Entry 8JHO (electron microscopy, 7.60 A resolution (low resolution: residue-level contacts below are approximate; hydrogen-bond / salt-bridge calls are withheld)); this record covers chains A and J of the 24 polymer chains in the assembly.

[Chain A]
Protein: Histone H3
Source organism: Xenopus laevis
UniProtKB: A0A310TTQ1 (A0A310TTQ1_XENLA); residues 1-135 here correspond to UniProt positions 2-136 (UniProt number = residue number + 1)
Amino-acid sequence (135 residues; numbered 1 to 135; the number before each row is that of its first residue):
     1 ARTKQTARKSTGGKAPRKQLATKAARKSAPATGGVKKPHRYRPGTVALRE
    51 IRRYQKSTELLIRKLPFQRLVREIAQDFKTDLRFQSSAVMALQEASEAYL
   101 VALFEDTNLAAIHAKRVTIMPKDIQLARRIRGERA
Unresolved in the structure: 1-32, 135
Modified residues: Lys-36 (2-{[(2R)-2-amino-2-carboxyethyl]sulfanyl}-N,N,N-trimethylethanaminium; ML3)
Differences from the reference sequence: engineered mutation Ala-110 (Cys111 in A0A310TTQ1)

[Chain J]
Molecule: Di-nucleosome template reverse
Sequence (350 nucleotides; each row starts with the number of its first residue):
     1 ATCGCTGTTCAATACATGCACAGGATGTATATATCTGACACGTGCCTGGA
    51 GACTAGGGAGTAATCCCCTTGGCGGTTAAAACGCGGGGGACAGCGCGTAC
   101 GTGCGTTTAAGCGGTGCTAGAGCTGTCTACGACCAATTGAGCGGCCTCGG
   151 CACCGGGATTCTCCAGTCTAGAACTGGCAGTACTTTCAATACATGCACAG
   201 GATGTATATATCTGACACGTGCCTGGAGACTAGGGAGTAATCCCCTTGGC
   251 GGTTAAAACGCGGGGGACAGCGCGTACGTGCGTTTAAGCGGTGCTAGAGC
   301 TGTCTACGACCAATTGAGCGGCCTCGGCACCGGGATTCTCGATATCGAAT
Unresolved in the structure: 1-10

[How chain A and chain J interact]
Contacting residue pairs (25):
  Lys-37(A) / DC164(J)
  Arg-40(A) / DG85(J)
  Arg-40(A) / DC163(J)
  Tyr-41(A) / DT162(J)
  Tyr-41(A) / DC163(J)
  Arg-42(A) / DG88(J)
  Arg-42(A) / DC163(J)
  Arg-42(A) / DC164(J)
  Thr-45(A) / DT162(J)
  Thr-45(A) / DC163(J)
  Arg-63(A) / DA79(J)
  Arg-63(A) / DA80(J)
  Arg-72(A) / DT70(J)
  Arg-83(A) / DT69(J)
  Arg-83(A) / DT70(J)
  Phe-84(A) / DT69(J)
  Phe-84(A) / DT70(J)
  Gln-85(A) / DT69(J)
  Ser-86(A) / DT69(J)
  Arg-116(A) / DA90(J)
  Arg-116(A) / DC91(J)
  Val-117(A) / DG89(J)
  Val-117(A) / DA90(J)
  Thr-118(A) / DG89(J)
  Thr-118(A) / DA90(J)
Also at the interface, not in a pair above, chain A (18 interface residues in all): His-39, Pro-43, Arg-49, Lys-115
Also at the interface, not in a pair above, chain J (13 interface residues in all): DG87

[Overview]
18 residues of chain A and 13 residues of chain J are in contact.
Chain A is Histone H3 (Xenopus laevis) and chain J is Di-nucleosome template reverse; the structure, Cryo-EM
structure of the histone deacetylase complex Rpd3S in complex with di-nucleosome, was determined by electron
microscopy together with 8HXX, 8HXY, 8HXZ and 8HY0 from the same study.
